PDB entry 7LXU | electron microscopy, 3.10 A resolution | chains I and J of the 28 polymer chains in the assembly

[Chain I]
Molecule: 20S proteasome beta-2 subunit
Organism: Plasmodium falciparum (isolate 3D7)
Notes: EC 3.4.25.1
Reference sequence: Q8I6T3 (Q8I6T3_PLAF7); residues 1-229 here correspond to UniProt positions 42-270 (UniProt number = residue number + 41)
Amino-acid sequence (229 residues; row label = number of the first residue in the row):
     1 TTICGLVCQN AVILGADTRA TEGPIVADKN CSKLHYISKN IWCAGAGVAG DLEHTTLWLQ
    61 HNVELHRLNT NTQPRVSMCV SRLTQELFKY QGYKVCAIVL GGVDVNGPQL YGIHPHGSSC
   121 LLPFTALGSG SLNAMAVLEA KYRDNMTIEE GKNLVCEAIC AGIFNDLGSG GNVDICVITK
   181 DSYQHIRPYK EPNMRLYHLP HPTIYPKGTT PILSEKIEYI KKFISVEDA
Not modelled in the structure: 220-229
Reported in the primary citation:
  - specificity-determining residues: Glu22, Gly45 (proposed by the authors, not directly observed)
  - mutagenesis - C31F: increased growth in response to MPI-12
  - catalytic residues: Thr1 (citing earlier work)

[Chain J]
Molecule: 20S proteasome beta-3 subunit
Organism: Plasmodium falciparum (isolate 3D7)
Notes: EC 3.4.25.1
Reference sequence: Q8I261 (Q8I261_PLAF7); residues 1-218 here = UniProt positions 1-218
Amino-acid sequence (218 residues; each row starts with the number of its first residue):
     1 MGSIYNYNGG CVLGMSGSNC VAIACDLRLG ANTFTTVSTK FSKIFKMNNN VYVGLSGLAT
    61 DIQTLYEILR YRVNLYEVRQ DAEMDVECFA NMLSSILYSN RFSPYFVNPI VVGFKLKHYV
   121 DEEGEKKVNY EPYLTAYDLI GAKCETRDFV VNGVTSEQLF GMCESLYVKD QDENGLFETI
   181 SQCLLSALDR DCISGWGAEV LVLTPEKIIK KKLKARMD
Not modelled in the structure: 1-3

[How chain I and chain J interact]
Pairs across the interface (57):
  Glu22(I) with Phe160(J)
  Ile25(I) with Glu157(J); Phe160(J), hydrophobic
  Ala27(I) with Phe160(J)
  Asp28(I) with Cys144(J); Glu145(J)
  Lys29(I) with Glu164(J), salt bridge
  Ala49(I) with Ala142(J), hydrophobic
  Gly50(I) with Tyr98(J); Ile140(J)
  Asp51(I) with Tyr98(J), hydrogen bond; Arg101(J), salt bridge
  Glu53(I) with Ala142(J); Lys143(J), hydrogen bond (side chain-backbone)
  His54(I) with Tyr98(J)
  Tyr90(I) with Phe102(J), hydrophobic
  Tyr93(I) with Arg101(J); Phe102(J), hydrophobic
  Lys94(I) with Tyr98(J)
  Pro200(I) with Val168(J), hydrophobic
  Pro202(I) with Gln171(J)
  Thr203(I) with Glu178(J)
  Ile204(I) with Glu178(J)
  Tyr205(I) with Asn174(J); Glu178(J)
  Lys207(I) with Glu178(J)
  Gly208(I) with Glu178(J); Gln182(J)
  Thr209(I) with Leu213(J); Lys214(J), hydrogen bond (side chain-backbone)
  Thr210(I) with Phe177(J); Lys211(J); Lys212(J); Leu213(J)
  Pro211(I) with Lys212(J); Leu213(J); Lys214(J)
  Ile212(I) with Lys210(J); Lys211(J); Lys212(J), hydrogen bond (backbone-backbone)
  Leu213(I) with Ile209(J), hydrophobic; Lys210(J); Lys211(J)
  Ser214(I) with Lys210(J), hydrogen bond (backbone-backbone)
  Glu215(I) with Lys207(J); Ile208(J); Ile209(J)
  Lys216(I) with Lys207(J); Ile208(J), hydrogen bond (backbone-backbone); Lys210(J)
  Ile217(I) with Glu206(J)
  Glu218(I) with Asn49(J); Thr204(J); Pro205(J); Glu206(J), hydrogen bond (backbone-backbone); Lys207(J); Ile208(J)
Other interface residues (no listed pair), chain I (34 interface residues in all): Val26, Val48, His198, Tyr219
Other interface residues (no listed pair), chain J (32 interface residues in all): Thr146, Ser165, Thr179

[Summary]
34 residues of chain I and 32 residues of chain J are in contact; the contacts include 7 hydrogen bonds and 2
salt bridges. Polar contacts include Lys29(I)-Glu164(J), Asp51(I)-Arg101(J) and Asp51(I)-Tyr98(J). From the
paper: the catalytic residue Thr1(I); C31F of chain I increases growth in response to MPI-12.
Here chain I is 20S proteasome beta-2 subunit and chain J is 20S proteasome beta-3 subunit, both from
Plasmodium falciparum (isolate 3D7). Entry 7LXU (Structure of Plasmodium falciparum 20S proteasome with bound
MPI-5) was determined by electron microscopy, deposited together with 7LXT.
